5AO4 - chains B and D of the 4 polymer chains in the assembly; structure by X-ray diffraction, 3.70 A resolution.

Chain B (and D):
Name: Deoxynucleoside triphosphate triphosphohydrolase SAMHD1
From: Homo sapiens
Notes: EC 3.1.5.-; chain D of this document is another copy of the same molecule, construct and numbering; everything in this record applies to it too
UniProt: Q9Y3Z3 (SAMH1_HUMAN); numbering as in UniProt (aligned over 115-626)
Chain sequence (538 residues; each row starts with the number of its first residue):
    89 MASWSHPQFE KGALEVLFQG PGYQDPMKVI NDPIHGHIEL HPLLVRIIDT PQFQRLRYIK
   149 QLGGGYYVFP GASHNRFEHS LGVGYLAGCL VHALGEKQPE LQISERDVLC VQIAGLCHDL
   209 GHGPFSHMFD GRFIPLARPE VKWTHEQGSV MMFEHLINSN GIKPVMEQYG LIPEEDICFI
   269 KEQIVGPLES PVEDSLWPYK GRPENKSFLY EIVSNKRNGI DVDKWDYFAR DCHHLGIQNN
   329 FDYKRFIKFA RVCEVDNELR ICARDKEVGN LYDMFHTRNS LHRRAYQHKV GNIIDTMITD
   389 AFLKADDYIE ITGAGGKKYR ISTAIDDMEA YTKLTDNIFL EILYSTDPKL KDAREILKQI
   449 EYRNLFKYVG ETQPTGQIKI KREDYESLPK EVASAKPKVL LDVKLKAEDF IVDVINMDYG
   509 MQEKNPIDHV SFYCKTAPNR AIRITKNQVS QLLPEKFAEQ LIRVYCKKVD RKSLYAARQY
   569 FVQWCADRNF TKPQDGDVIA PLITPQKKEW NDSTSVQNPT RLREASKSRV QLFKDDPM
Disordered / not traced: 89-114, 277-284, 464-467, 485-490, 506-515, 530-546, 582-626 (chain D: 89-116, 274-285, 304-307, 461-473, 485-499, 506-517, 530-548, 554-559, 582-626)
Differences from the reference sequence: expression tag (89-114)
Swiss-Prot annotation at these positions:
  - active site: H233
  - binding site (GTP): K116, V117, D137, Q142, R145, R451, K455, K523
  - binding site (dATP): N119, Q149, V156, R164, H210, H215, K312, Y315, D319, R333, R352, K354, N358, R366, Q375, H376, K377, K523
  - binding site (dCTP): N119, Q149, V156, R164, H210, H215, K312, Y315, D319, R333, R352, K354, R366, R372, Q375, H376, K377, K523
  - binding site (dGTP): N119, Q149, L150, V156, R164, K312, Y315, D319, R333, R352, K354, N358, R366, Y374, Q375, H376, K377, K523
  - binding site (dTTP): N119, Q149, V156, R164, H210, H215, K312, Y315, D319, R333, R352, K354, Q375, H376, K377, K523
  - binding site (Mn(2+)): H167, H206, D207, D311
  - modified residue: T592 (Microbial infection: Phosphothreonine)
  - cross-link (Glycyl lysine isopeptide (Lys-Gly)): K467 (interchain with G-Cter in SUMO2), K469 (interchain with G-Cter in SUMO2), K492 (interchain with G-Cter in SUMO2), K622 (interchain with G-Cter in SUMO2)
  - natural variant: D120 to H123 (deletion: In AGS5), H123 (H123P: In AGS5), R143 (R143C: In AGS5; R143H: In AGS5), R145 (R145Q: In AGS5), H167 (H167Y: In AGS5), I201 (I201N: In AGS5 and CHBL2), G209 (G209S: In AGS5), M254 (M254V: In AGS5), R290 (R290H: In AGS5), L369 (L369S: In AGS5), M385 (M385V: In AGS5), I448 (I448T: In AGS5), 1 further natural variant entry in UniProt
  - mutagenesis: D137 (D137A: Impairs homotetramerization and nearly abolishes dNTPase activity), Q142 (Q142E/A: Impairs homotetramerization and nearly abolishes dNTPase activity; when associated with K-145), R143 (R143A: Abolished ability to restrict infection by viruses), R145 (R145A: Impairs homotetramerization and nearly abolishes dNTPase activity. Abolished ability to restrict infection by viruses; R145K: Impairs homotetramerization and nearly abolishes dNTPase activity ...), Q149 (Q149A: Abolished dNTPase activity without affecting homotetramerization. Abolished dNTPase activity; when associated with A-319), R164 (R164A: Abolished ability to restrict infection by viruses), H167 (H167A: Abolished ability to restrict infection by viruses), H206 to D207 (Abolishes zinc binding and dNTPase activity. Does not affect ability to promote DNA end resection at stalled replication forks), H206 (H206A: Abolished ability to restrict infection by viruses), D207 (D207A: Abolished ability to restrict infection by viruses; D207N/A: Loss of dNTPase activity), H210 (H210A: Abolished dNTPase activity without affecting homotetramerization), H215 (H215A: Abolished dNTPase activity without affecting homotetramerization), 30 further mutagenesis entries in UniProt
Disulfides: C341-C350
Ligand contacts:
  - Fe ion (FE): R164, H167, V171, D207, D311
  - GTP (guanosine-5'-triphosphate), molecule 1: K116, V117, I118, V133, I136, D137, Q142, R145, F165
  - GTP, molecule 2: Y155, V156, P158, V378, R451
Reported in the primary citation:
  - post-translational modification sites: T592
  - mutagenesis - R372D: abolished growth
  - mutagenesis - R372D: abolished catalytic activity

How chain B and chain D interact:
Contacting residue pairs (13):
  Q326(B) - Q326(D)
  N327(B) - Q326(D)
  N328(B) - Q326(D)
  G357(B) - R372(D)  hydrogen bond (backbone-side chain)
  N358(B) - R372(D)
  Y360(B) - R371(D)
  D361(B) - H364(D)  salt bridge
  D361(B) - S368(D)  hydrogen bond
  D361(B) - R372(D)  salt bridge
  H364(B) - D361(D)  salt bridge
  H364(B) - H364(D)  hydrogen bond
  S368(B) - D361(D)  hydrogen bond
  R372(B) - D361(D)  salt bridge
Other interface residues (no listed pair), chain D (8 interface residues in all): G357, Y360

In short:
10 residues of chain B face 8 of chain D across their interface, with 4 hydrogen bonds and 4 salt bridges.
Polar pairs include D361(B)-H364(D), D361(B)-R372(D) and G357(B)-R372(D). Ligands of chain B: GTP and Fe ion.
From the paper: R372D of chain B abolishes growth; a modification site at T592(B).
Both chains are Deoxynucleoside triphosphate triphosphohydrolase SAMHD1 (Homo sapiens). Entry 5AO4 (Crystal
structure of in vitro phosphorylated human SAMHD1 (amino acid residues 115-626) bound to GTP) was determined
by X-ray diffraction together with 5AO3, 5AO0, 5AO1 and 5AO2 from the same study.
